6XAV - chains T and I of the 16 polymer chains in the assembly; structure by electron microscopy, 7.70 A resolution (low resolution: residue-level contacts below are approximate; hydrogen-bond / salt-bridge calls are withheld).

Chain T:
Molecule: 29-nt DNA strand
Sequence (29 nucleotides; each row starts with the number of its first residue):
     1 GGGTATTCGC CGTGTACCTC TCCTAGCCC

Chain I:
Protein: DNA-directed RNA polymerase subunit beta
Source organism: Escherichia coli K-12
Notes: EC 2.7.7.6
UniProtKB: P0A8V2 (RPOB_ECOLI); residue numbers follow UniProt; this construct covers 1-1342
Amino-acid sequence (1342 residues; row label = number of the first residue in the row):
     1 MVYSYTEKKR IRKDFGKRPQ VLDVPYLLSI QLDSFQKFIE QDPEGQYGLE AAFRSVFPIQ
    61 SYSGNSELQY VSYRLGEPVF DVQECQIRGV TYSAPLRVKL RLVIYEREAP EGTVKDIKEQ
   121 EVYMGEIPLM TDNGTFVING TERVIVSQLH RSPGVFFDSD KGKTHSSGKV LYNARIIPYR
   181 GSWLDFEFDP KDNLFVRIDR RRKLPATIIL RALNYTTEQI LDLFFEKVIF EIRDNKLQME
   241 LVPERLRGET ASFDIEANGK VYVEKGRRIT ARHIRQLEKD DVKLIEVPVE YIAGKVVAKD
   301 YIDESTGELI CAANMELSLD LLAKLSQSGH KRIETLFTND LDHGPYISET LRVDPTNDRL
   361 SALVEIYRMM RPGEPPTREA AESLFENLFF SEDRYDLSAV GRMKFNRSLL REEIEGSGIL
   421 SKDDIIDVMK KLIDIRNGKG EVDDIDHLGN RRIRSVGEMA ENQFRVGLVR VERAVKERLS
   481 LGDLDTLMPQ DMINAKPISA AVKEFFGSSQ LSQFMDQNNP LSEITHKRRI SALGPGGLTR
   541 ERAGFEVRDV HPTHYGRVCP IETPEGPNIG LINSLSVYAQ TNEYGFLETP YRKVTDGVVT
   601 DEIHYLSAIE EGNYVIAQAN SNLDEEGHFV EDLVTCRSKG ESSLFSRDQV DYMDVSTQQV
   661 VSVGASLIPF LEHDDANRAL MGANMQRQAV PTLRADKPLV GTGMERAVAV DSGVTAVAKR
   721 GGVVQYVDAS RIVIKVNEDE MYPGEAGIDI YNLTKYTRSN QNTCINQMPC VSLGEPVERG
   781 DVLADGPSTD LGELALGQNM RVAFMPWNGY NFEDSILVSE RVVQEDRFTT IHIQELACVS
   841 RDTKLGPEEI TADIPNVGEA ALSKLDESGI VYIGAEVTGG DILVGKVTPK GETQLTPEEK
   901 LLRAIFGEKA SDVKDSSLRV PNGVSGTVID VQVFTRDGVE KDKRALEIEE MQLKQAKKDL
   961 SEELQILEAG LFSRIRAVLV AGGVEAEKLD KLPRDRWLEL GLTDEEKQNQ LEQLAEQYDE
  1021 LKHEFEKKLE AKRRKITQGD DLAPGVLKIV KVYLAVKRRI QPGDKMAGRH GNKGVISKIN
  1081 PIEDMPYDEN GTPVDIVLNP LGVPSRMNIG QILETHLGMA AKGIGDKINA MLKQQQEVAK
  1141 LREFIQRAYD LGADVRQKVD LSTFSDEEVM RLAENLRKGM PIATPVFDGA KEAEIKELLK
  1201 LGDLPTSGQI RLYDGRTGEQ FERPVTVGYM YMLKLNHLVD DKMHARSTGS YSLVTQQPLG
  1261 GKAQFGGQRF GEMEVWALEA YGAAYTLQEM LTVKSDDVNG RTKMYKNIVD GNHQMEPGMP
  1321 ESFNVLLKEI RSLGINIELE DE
Unresolved in the structure: 892-910, 983-1001
Swiss-Prot annotation at these positions:
  - modified residue (N6-acetyllysine): Lys1022, Lys1200
  - mutagenesis: Ile561 (I561S: Resistant to antibiotics salinamide A and B), Ile569 (I569S: Resistant to antibiotics salinamide A and B), Ala665 (A665E: Resistant to antibiotics salinamide A and B), Asp675 (D675A/G: Resistant to antibiotics salinamide A and B), Asn677 (N677H/K: Resistant to antibiotics salinamide A and B), Leu680 (L680M: Resistant to antibiotics salinamide A and B), Glu813 (E813K: Disrupts the enzyme's active center)

Interface between chain T and chain I:
Pairs across the interface - 15 pairs, chain T then chain I:
  DT7(T) with Lys203(I)
  DC8(T) with Arg201(I); Arg202(I)
  DT15(T) with Met1273(I)
  DA16(T) with Arg1269(I); Gly1271(I)
  DC17(T) with Arg1269(I)
  DC18(T) with Gly1261(I); Lys1262(I)
  DC20(T) with Phe514(I)
  DT21(T) with Phe514(I)
  DC22(T) with Asn139(I); Ser508(I)
  DA25(T) with Lys496(I)
  DG26(T) with Lys496(I)
Also at the interface, not in a pair above, chain T (12 interface residues in all): DT19
Also at the interface, not in a pair above, chain I (17 interface residues in all): Arg143, Gly507, Ala1263, Gly1267, Gln1268

Summary:
Chain T and chain I form an interface of 12 and 17 residues respectively. From UniProt: 7 mutagenesis sites on
chain I.
Chain T is a 29-nt DNA strand and chain I is DNA-directed RNA polymerase subunit beta (Escherichia coli K-12);
the structure, CryoEM Structure of E. coli Rho-dependent Transcription Pre-termination Complex bound with
NusG, was determined by electron microscopy (same publication as 6XAS).
